PDB entry 4X62 | X-ray diffraction, 3.45 A resolution | chains A and L of the 23 polymer chains in the assembly

[Chain A]
Molecule: 16S rRNA
Source organism: Thermus thermophilus HB8
Sequence (1522 nucleotides; row label = number of the first residue in the row; note: 42 numbers in that range are skipped by the numbering (no residue carries them; nothing is unmodelled there); a row labelled like 190A-190L holds insertion residues (190A, then the next letters in order); numbering starts at 0):
     0 UUUGUUGGAG AGUUUGAUCC UGGCUCAGGG UGAACGCUGG CGGCGUGCCU AAGACAUGCA
    60 AGUCGUGCGG G
    73 CCGCGGGGUU UU
    88 ACUCCG
    95 UGGUC
   101 AGCGGCGGAC GGGUGAGUAA CGCGUGGGU
  129A G
   130 ACCUACCCGG AAGAGGGGGA CAACCCGGGG AAACUCGGGC UAAUCCCCCA UGUGGACCCG
   190 C
190A-190L CCCUUGGGGUGU
   191 GUCCAAAGGG CUUU
   216 GCCCGCUUCC GGAUGGGCCC GCGUCCCAUC AGCUAGUUGG UGGGGUAAUG GCCCACCAAG
   276 GCGACGACGG GUAGCCGGUC UGAGAGGAUG GCCGGCCACA GGGGCACUGA GACACGGGCC
   336 CCACUCCUAC GGGAGGCAGC AGUUAGGAAU CUUCCGCAAU GGGCGCAAGC CUGACGGAGC
   396 GACGCCGCUU GGAGGAAGAA GCCCUUCGGG GUGUAAACUC CUGAA
   442 CCCGGGACGA AACCCCCGAC GA
   474 GGGGACUGAC GGUACCGGG
   494 GUAAUAGCGC CGGCCAACUC CGUGCCAGCA GCCGCGGUAA UACGGAGGGC GCGAGCGUUA
   554 CCCGGAUUCA CUGGGCGUAA AGGGCGUGUA GGCGGCCUGG GGCGUCCCAU GUGAAAGACC
   614 ACGGCUCAAC CGUGGGGGAG CGUGGGAUAC GCUCAGGCUA GACGGUGGGA GAGGGUGGUG
   674 GAAUUCCCGG AGUAGCGGUG AAAUGCGCAG AUACCGGGAG GAACGCCGAU GGCGAAGGCA
   734 GCCACCUGGU CCACCCGUGA CGCUGAGGCG CGAAAGCGUG GGGAGCAAAC CGGAUUAGAU
   794 ACCCGGGUAG UCCACGCCCU AAACGAUGCG CGCUAGGUCU CUGGGUCU
   848 CCUGGGGGCC GAAGCUAACG CGUUAAGCGC GCCGCCUGGG GAGUACGGCC GCAAGGCUGA
   908 AACUCAAAGG AAUUGACGGG GGCCCGCACA AGCGGUGGAG CAUGUGGUUU AAUUCGAAGX
   968 AACGCGAAGA ACCUUACCAG GCCUUGACAU GCUAGG
 1003A G
  1004 AACCCGGGUG AAAGCCUGGG GUGCCCC
1030A-1030D GCGA
  1031 GGGGAGCCCU AGCACAGGUG CUGCAUGGCC GUCGUCAGCU CGUGCCGUGA GGUGUUGGGU
  1091 UAAGUCCCGC AACGAGCGCA ACCCCCGCCG UUAGUUGCCA GCGGUUCGGC CGGGCACUCU
  1151 AACGGGACUG CCCGCGAAA
  1171 GCGGGAGGAA GGAGGGGACG ACGUCUGGUC AGCAUGGCCC UUACGGCCUG GGCGACACAC
  1231 GUGCUACAAU GCCCACUACA AAGCGAUGCC ACCCGGCAAC GGGGAGCUAA UCGCAAAAAG
  1291 GUGGGCCCAG UUCGGAUUGG GGUCUGCAAC CCGACCCCAU GAAGCCGGAA UCGCUAGUAA
  1351 UCGCGGAUCA G
 1361A C
  1362 CAUGCCGCGG UGAAUACGUU CCCGGGCCUU GUACACACXG CCXGUXACGC CAUGGGAGCG
  1422 GGCUCUACCC GAAGUCGCCG GG
  1446 AGCCUACGGG
  1459 CAGGCGCCGA GGGUAGGGCC CGUGACUGGG GCGAAGUCGU AACAAGGUAG CUGUACCGGA
  1519 AGGUGCGGCU GGAUCCACUC CUUUCU
Disordered / not traced: 0-4, 1534-1538
Sequence notes: conflict C1534 (A132811 in 55771382), A1535 (C132812 in 55771382)
Modified residues: PSU (pseudouridine-5'-monophosphate) at position 516, 7MG (7N-methyl-8-hydroguanosine-5'-monophosphate) at position 527, M2G (N2-dimethylguanosine-5'-monophosphate) at position 966, 5MC (5-methylcytidine-5'-monophosphate) at position 967, 2MG (2N-methylguanosine-5'-monophosphate) at position 1207, 5MC (5-methylcytidine-5'-monophosphate) at position 1400, 4OC (4n,o2'-methylcytidine-5'-monophosphate) at position 1402, 5MC (5-methylcytidine-5'-monophosphate) at position 1404, 5MC (5-methylcytidine-5'-monophosphate) at position 1407, UR3 (3-methyluridine-5'-monophoshate) at position 1498, MA6 (6N-dimethyladenosine-5'-monophoshate) at position 1518, MA6 (6N-dimethyladenosine-5'-monophoshate) at position 1519, PSU (pseudouridine-5'-monophosphate) at position 1540, PSU (pseudouridine-5'-monophosphate) at position 1541
Bound ions: Mg2+ site 1 near U5 (its only coordinating residue here); K+ site 1 near U14 (its only coordinating residue here); Mg2+ site 2: G15, U920; Mg2+ site 3 near G21 (its only coordinating residue here); Mg2+ site 4 near G28 (its only coordinating residue here); Mg2+ site 5 near U37 (its only coordinating residue here); Mg2+ site 6 near C48 (its only coordinating residue here); Mg2+ site 7 near A53 (its only coordinating residue here); Mg2+ site 8: G61, U62; Mg2+ site 9: G70, U98; Mg2+ site 10: U83, C1543; Mg2+ site 11 near G107 (its only coordinating residue here); 94 more Mg2+ sites not listed; 13 more K+ sites not listed
Ligand contacts:
  - paromomycin (PAR), molecule 1: G31, C47, C48, A50, A51, G52, A53, G113, U114, G115, A353, C355, A356, U358, U359, A360, G361, U365, C366
  - paromomycin (PAR), molecule 2: G567, G568, C569, G575, G821, C822, C862, U863, G874, C875
  - paromomycin (PAR), molecule 3: G610, A611, C613, A614, A622, C623, C624, G625, U626
  - paromomycin (PAR), molecule 4: G661, G662, A663, G664, A665, G666, G667, U740, G741, G742, U743
  - paromomycin (PAR), molecule 5: U669, G670, G671, U672, G673, G714, A715, A716, C717, G734, C735, C805, C806
  - paromomycin (PAR), molecule 6: 5MC_1404, G1405, U1406, 5MC_1407, A1408, C1409, G1489, C1490, G1491, A1492, A1493, G1494, U1495, C1496

[Chain L]
Molecule: 30S ribosomal protein S12
Source organism: Thermus thermophilus (strain HB8 / ATCC 27634 / DSM 579)
UniProtKB: Q5SHN3 (RS12_THET8); residues 5-129 here correspond to UniProt positions 2-126 (UniProt number = residue number - 3)
Amino-acid sequence (125 residues; each row starts with the number of its first residue):
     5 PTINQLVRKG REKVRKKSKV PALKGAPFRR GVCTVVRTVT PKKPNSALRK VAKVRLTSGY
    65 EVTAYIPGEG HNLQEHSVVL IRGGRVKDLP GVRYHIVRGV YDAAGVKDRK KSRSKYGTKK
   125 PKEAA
Modified residues: Asp92 ((3S)-3-(methylsulfanyl)-L-aspartic acid; 0TD)

[How chain A and chain L interact]
Contacting residue pairs (132; chain A residue first):
  U24(A) with Lys23(L), salt bridge to the phosphate
  A33(A) with Phe32(L), base contact
  C34(A) with Phe32(L), sugar contact
  G35(A) with Val104(L), sugar contact; Ser118(L), hydrogen bond to the sugar; Gly121(L), sugar contact
  C36(A) with Arg117(L), hydrogen bond to the sugar; Ser118(L), sugar contact; Thr122(L), sugar contact; Lys123(L), salt bridge to the phosphate; Lys124(L), phosphate contact
  U37(A) with Lys123(L), salt bridge to the phosphate; Lys124(L), hydrogen bond to the phosphate
  U49(A) with Lys28(L), sugar contact
  C241(A) with Arg19(L), hydrogen bond to the sugar
  G302(A) with Lys17(L), salt bridge to the phosphate
  A303(A) with Lys17(L), salt bridge to the phosphate
  G362(A) with Lys28(L), sugar contact; Arg33(L), phosphate contact; Arg34(L), salt bridge to the phosphate; Thr61(L), phosphate contact
  A363(A) with Lys28(L), hydrogen bond to the base; Ala30(L), base contact; Pro31(L), base contact; Phe32(L), base contact; Arg33(L), salt bridge to the phosphate; Arg34(L), salt bridge to the phosphate; Thr61(L), hydrogen bond to the phosphate; Leu84(L), sugar contact
  A364(A) with Lys28(L), base contact
  C501(A) with Arg117(L), salt bridge to the phosphate; Ser118(L), hydrogen bond to the phosphate; Lys124(L), salt bridge to the phosphate
  G502(A) with Lys115(L), phosphate contact; Ser116(L), phosphate contact; Arg117(L), hydrogen bond to the phosphate; Ser118(L), hydrogen bond to the phosphate; Lys119(L), hydrogen bond to the phosphate
  C503(A) with Ser116(L), hydrogen bond to the phosphate; Lys119(L), salt bridge to the phosphate
  C518(A) with Ser50(L), hydrogen bond to the phosphate
  C519(A) with Ser50(L), hydrogen bond to the phosphate
  A520(A) with Ala51(L), phosphate contact; Leu52(L), hydrogen bond to the phosphate; Lys54(L), salt bridge to the phosphate; Glu73(L), hydrogen bond to the sugar
  G521(A) with Leu52(L), phosphate contact; Arg53(L), hydrogen bond to the base; Lys54(L), salt bridge to the phosphate; Gly72(L), phosphate contact; Glu73(L), phosphate contact
  C522(A) with Asn49(L), base contact; Arg53(L), base contact; Tyr69(L), hydrogen bond to the phosphate; Pro71(L), phosphate contact; Gly72(L), hydrogen bond to the phosphate; Tyr120(L), hydrogen bond to the phosphate
  A523(A) with Arg53(L), base contact; Val90(L), base contact; Lys91(L), base contact; Asp92(L), base contact; Tyr120(L), phosphate contact
  C525(A) with Arg89(L), salt bridge to the phosphate
  C526(A) with Lys91(L), phosphate contact
  7MG_527(A) with Asn49(L), hydrogen bond to the base
  C528(A) with Asn49(L), hydrogen bond to the base
  G529(A) with Asn49(L), base contact; Ser50(L), hydrogen bond to the base
  G537(A) with Glu73(L), sugar contact; Arg113(L), salt bridge to the phosphate
  G538(A) with Arg113(L), salt bridge to the phosphate; Lys114(L), hydrogen bond to the phosphate; Lys115(L), hydrogen bond to the phosphate
  A539(A) with Lys114(L), phosphate contact; Lys115(L), phosphate contact
  G550(A) with Lys119(L), sugar contact
  U551(A) with Arg86(L), sugar contact
  U552(A) with Pro31(L), hydrogen bond to the sugar; Phe32(L), base contact; Arg86(L), sugar contact; Gly87(L), hydrogen bond to the sugar; Gly88(L), phosphate contact
  A553(A) with Val24(L), phosphate contact; Gly29(L), hydrogen bond to the sugar; Ala30(L), sugar contact; Pro31(L), sugar contact; Gly87(L), phosphate contact; Gly88(L), phosphate contact
  C554(A) with Ser22(L), hydrogen bond to the phosphate
  C555(A) with Lys20(L), phosphate contact
  C562(A) with Arg15(L), phosphate contact; Glu16(L), hydrogen bond to the sugar; Lys17(L), sugar contact; Val18(L), base contact
  A563(A) with Arg15(L), hydrogen bond to the base
  C564(A) with Leu10(L), phosphate contact; Arg15(L), salt bridge to the phosphate
  G567(A) with Pro5(L), base contact; Arg15(L), hydrogen bond to the base
  G568(A) with Pro5(L), base contact
  G585(A) with Asn8(L), hydrogen bond to the sugar
  C879(A) with Thr6(L), base contact
  C880(A) with Thr6(L), hydrogen bond to the phosphate; Asn8(L), hydrogen bond to the phosphate; Gln9(L), phosphate contact; Arg12(L), salt bridge to the phosphate
  G881(A) with Gln9(L), hydrogen bond to the phosphate; Arg12(L), salt bridge to the phosphate; Lys13(L), salt bridge to the phosphate
  C882(A) with Pro5(L), base contact; Lys13(L), salt bridge to the phosphate
  U884(A) with Arg15(L), hydrogen bond to the base
  A908(A) with Lys21(L), phosphate contact
  A909(A) with Lys21(L), salt bridge to the phosphate
  C910(A) with Arg97(L), salt bridge to the phosphate
  U911(A) with Gly95(L), phosphate contact; Arg97(L), salt bridge to the phosphate
  C912(A) with Lys46(L), hydrogen bond to the phosphate; Arg89(L), salt bridge to the phosphate; Pro94(L), phosphate contact
  A913(A) with Lys46(L), salt bridge to the phosphate; Arg89(L), salt bridge to the phosphate; Lys91(L), salt bridge to the phosphate
  C1411(A) with Arg41(L), sugar contact; Lys57(L), hydrogen bond to the phosphate
  C1412(A) with Lys57(L), salt bridge to the phosphate
  C1490(A) with Pro94(L), sugar contact
  G1491(A) with Thr44(L), sugar contact; Lys46(L), phosphate contact
  A1492(A) with Lys46(L), phosphate contact; Lys47(L), hydrogen bond to the phosphate; Ser50(L), hydrogen bond to the base
Also at the interface, not in a pair above, chain A (67 interface residues in all): C23, A32, G500, C504, G524, C536, G541, C883, A1413
Also at the interface, not in a pair above, chain L (73 interface residues in all): Ile7, Pro25, Pro45, Pro48, Glu65, Gly74, Val101, Tyr105, Asp112

[Summary]
Chain A and chain L form an interface of 67 and 73 residues respectively; the contacts include 40 hydrogen
bonds and 29 salt bridges. Among the polar pairs are A363(A)-Lys28(L), G521(A)-Arg53(L) and
7MG_527(A)-Asn49(L). Chain A binds 6 copies of paromomycin.
Chain A is 16S rRNA (Thermus thermophilus HB8) and chain L is 30S ribosomal protein S12 (Thermus thermophilus
(strain HB8 / ATCC 27634 / DSM 579)); the structure, Crystal Structure of 30S ribosomal subunit from Thermus
thermophilus, was determined by X-ray diffraction (same publication as 4X64, 4X65 and 4X66).
